Entry 9FGC (electron microscopy, 3.40 A resolution); this record covers chains C and D of the 6 polymer chains in the assembly.

[Chain C]
Molecule: Gamma-aminobutyric acid receptor subunit gamma-2
Source organism: Homo sapiens
UniProtKB: P18507 (GBRG2_HUMAN), isoform P18507-2; residues -38 to 436 here correspond to UniProt positions 1-475 (UniProt number = residue number + 39)
Amino-acid sequence (495 residues; numbered -38 to 456; the number before each row is that of its first residue; numbers below 1 keep their minus sign (Met-38 is residue -38)):
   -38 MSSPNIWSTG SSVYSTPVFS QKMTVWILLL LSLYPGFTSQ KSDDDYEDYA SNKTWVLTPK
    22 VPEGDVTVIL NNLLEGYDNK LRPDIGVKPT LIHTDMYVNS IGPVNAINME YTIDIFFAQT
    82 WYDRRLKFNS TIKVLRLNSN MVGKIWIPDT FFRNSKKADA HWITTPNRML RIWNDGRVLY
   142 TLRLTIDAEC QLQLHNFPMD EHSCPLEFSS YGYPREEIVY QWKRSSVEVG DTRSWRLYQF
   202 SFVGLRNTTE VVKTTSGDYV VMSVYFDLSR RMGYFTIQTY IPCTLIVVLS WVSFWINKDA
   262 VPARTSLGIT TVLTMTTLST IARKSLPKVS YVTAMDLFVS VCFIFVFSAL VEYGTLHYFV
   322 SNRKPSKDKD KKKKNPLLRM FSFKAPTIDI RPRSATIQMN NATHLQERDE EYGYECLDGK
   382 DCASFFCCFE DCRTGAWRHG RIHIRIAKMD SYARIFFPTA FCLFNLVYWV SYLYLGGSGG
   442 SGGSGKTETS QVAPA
Unresolved in the structure: -38 to 25, 325-405, 437-456
Cystine bridges: Cys151-Cys165
Covalent attachments: N-acetylglucosamine (NAG) linked to Asn208
Differences from the reference sequence: expression tag (437-456)
Swiss-Prot annotation at these positions:
  - region: Arg394 to Asp411 (Interaction with GABARAP)
  - glycosylation (N-linked (GlcNAc...) asparagine): Asn13, Asn90, Asn208

[Chain D]
Molecule: Gamma-aminobutyric acid receptor subunit alpha-1
Source organism: Homo sapiens
UniProtKB: P14867 (GBRA1_HUMAN); residues 1-429 here correspond to UniProt positions 28-456 (UniProt number = residue number + 27)
Amino-acid sequence (464 residues; row label = number of the first residue in the row; numbers below 1 keep their minus sign (Met-34 is residue -34)):
   -34 MKKSPGLSDY LWAWTLFLST LTGRSYGDYK DDDDKQPSLQ DELKDNTTVF TRILDRLLDG
    26 YDNRLRPGLG ERVTEVKTDI FVTSFGPVSD HDMEYTIDVF FRQSWKDERL KFKGPMTVLR
    86 LNNLMASKIW TPDTFFHNGK KSVAHNMTMP NKLLRITEDG TLLYTMRLTV RAECPMHLED
   146 FPMDAHACPL KFGSYAYTRA EVVYEWTREP ARSVVVAEDG SRLNQYDLLG QTVDSGIVQS
   206 STGEYVVMTT HFHLKRKIGY FVIQTYLPCI MTVILSQVSF WLNRESVPAR TVFGVTTVLT
   266 MTTLSISARN SLPKVAYATA MDWFIAVCYA FVFSALIEFA TVNYFTKRGY AWDGKSVVPE
   326 KPKKVKDPLI KKNNTYAPTA TSYTPNLARG DPGLATIAKS ATIEPKEVKP ETKPPEPKKT
   386 FNSVSKIDRL SRIAFPLLFG IFNLVYWATY LNREPQLKAP TPHQ
Unresolved in the structure: -34 to 12, 321-383, 419-429
Cystine bridges: Cys139-Cys153
Covalent attachments: N-acetylglucosamine (NAG) linked to Asn111
Differences from the reference sequence: initiating methionine (-34); expression tag (-33 to 0)
Ligand contacts: PIO ([(2R)-2-octanoyloxy-3-[oxidanyl-[(1R,2R,3S,4R,5R,6S)-2,3,6-tris(oxidanyl)-4,5-diphosphonooxy-cyclohexyl]oxy-phosphoryl]oxy-propyl] octanoate): Arg249, Phe310, Lys312, Arg313, Phe386, Asn387, Ser388, Val389, Ser390, Lys391, Ile392, Leu395, Ser396
Swiss-Prot annotation at these positions:
  - binding site (4-aminobutanoate): Arg67, Thr130
  - binding site (3alpha-hydroxy-5alpha-pregnan-11,20-dione): Trp246
  - glycosylation (N-linked (GlcNAc...) asparagine): Asn11, Asn111

[Chain C / chain D interface]
Contacting residue pairs (89):
  Val27(C) - Leu30(D)  hydrophobic
  Thr28(C) - Asp27(D)  hydrogen bond
  Thr28(C) - Leu30(D)
  Leu31(C) - Arg29(D)
  Asn32(C) - Arg29(D)
  Asn60(C) - His102(D)
  Ser61(C) - Glu138(D)  hydrogen bond
  Phe77(C) - Tyr160(D)
  Arg97(C) - Glu166(D)  salt bridge
  Leu98(C) - Ala161(D)
  Asn99(C) - Tyr162(D)
  Met102(C) - Arg29(D)
  Lys105(C) - Arg29(D)
  Asp120(C) - Lys106(D)  salt bridge
  His122(C) - Gly104(D)
  His122(C) - Lys105(D)  hydrogen bond (side chain-backbone)
  Ile124(C) - Thr99(D)
  Ile124(C) - Phe100(D)
  Ile124(C) - Ser107(D)
  Ile124(C) - Ala109(D)  hydrophobic
  Thr125(C) - Thr99(D)  hydrogen bond (side chain-backbone)
  Thr125(C) - Met131(D)
  Thr125(C) - Leu133(D)
  Thr126(C) - Asp98(D)
  Asn128(C) - Phe100(D)
  Asn128(C) - Tyr160(D)
  Arg129(C) - Tyr160(D)
  Met130(C) - Tyr160(D)
  Met130(C) - Ala161(D)  hydrophobic
  Met130(C) - Thr207(D)
  Met130(C) - Tyr210(D)
  Arg132(C) - Ala161(D)
  Arg132(C) - Thr207(D)  hydrogen bond (side chain-backbone)
  Arg132(C) - Tyr210(D)  hydrogen bond
  Thr142(C) - Tyr160(D)
  Leu143(C) - Tyr160(D)
  Arg144(C) - Phe100(D)
  Arg144(C) - Phe101(D)  hydrogen bond (side chain-backbone)
  Arg144(C) - His102(D)  hydrogen bond (side chain-backbone)
  Arg144(C) - Gly104(D)  hydrogen bond (side chain-backbone)
  Arg144(C) - Tyr160(D)  hydrogen bond (backbone-side chain)
  Ser195(C) - Pro140(D)
  Arg197(C) - Asp57(D)
  Arg197(C) - Lys105(D)
  Tyr199(C) - His56(D)  hydrogen bond (side chain-backbone)
  Tyr199(C) - Asp57(D)
  Tyr199(C) - Met58(D)  hydrophobic
  Tyr199(C) - Lys279(D)
  Tyr199(C) - Ala281(D)  hydrogen bond (backbone-backbone)
  Gln200(C) - Lys279(D)
  Gln200(C) - Ala281(D)
  Arg232(C) - Ala281(D)
  Arg232(C) - Tyr282(D)
  Gly234(C) - Ala281(D)
  Tyr235(C) - Arg274(D)
  Tyr235(C) - Val280(D)
  Tyr235(C) - Ala281(D)  hydrogen bond (backbone-backbone)
  Ile238(C) - Ala283(D)  hydrophobic
  Ile238(C) - Trp288(D)  hydrophobic
  Gln239(C) - Arg274(D)
  Leu246(C) - Tyr294(D)  hydrophobic
  Leu246(C) - Phe298(D)
  Ile247(C) - Tyr294(D)
  Val249(C) - Phe298(D)  hydrophobic
  Leu250(C) - Val263(D)  hydrophobic
  Leu250(C) - Phe298(D)  hydrophobic
  Leu250(C) - Leu301(D)  hydrophobic
  Val253(C) - Ile302(D)  hydrophobic
  Val253(C) - Ala305(D)  hydrophobic
  Trp256(C) - Tyr309(D)
  Ile257(C) - Asn308(D)
  Ala264(C) - Val252(D)  hydrophobic
  Ala264(C) - Pro253(D)  hydrophobic
  Ala264(C) - Thr256(D)
  Ser267(C) - Val257(D)
  Leu268(C) - Thr256(D)
  Leu268(C) - Val260(D)  hydrophobic
  Thr271(C) - Val260(D)
  Leu274(C) - Leu264(D)  hydrophobic
  Thr275(C) - Leu264(D)
  Thr275(C) - Thr267(D)
  Thr278(C) - Leu264(D)
  Thr278(C) - Ile271(D)
  Leu279(C) - Thr267(D)
  Ile282(C) - Ile271(D)  hydrophobic
  Lys285(C) - Asn275(D)  hydrogen bond
  Lys285(C) - Lys279(D)  hydrogen bond (backbone-side chain)
  Ser286(C) - Lys279(D)
  Arg415(C) - Tyr309(D)
Also at the interface, not in a pair above, chain C (57 interface residues in all): Asn101, Arg194, Pro243, Asn258, Thr272
Also at the interface, not in a pair above, chain D (60 interface residues in all): Asn28, Leu34, Trp95, Pro97, Asn103, His142, Thr163, Ser270, Asp287, Ala291

[Overview]
57 residues of chain C and 60 residues of chain D are in contact; the contacts include 15 hydrogen bonds and 2
salt bridges. Among the polar pairs are Arg97(C)-Glu166(D), Asp120(C)-Lys106(D) and Thr28(C)-Asp27(D). Bound
to chain D: compound PIO. N-acetylglucosamine is covalently linked to Asn208(C).
Here chain C is Gamma-aminobutyric acid receptor subunit gamma-2 and chain D is Gamma-aminobutyric acid
receptor subunit alpha-1, both from Homo sapiens. Entry 9FGC (Cryo-EM structure of the full-length
alpha1beta3gamma2 GABA(A) receptor in SMALPs bound to one PIP2 molecule at ...) was determined by electron
microscopy.
